Entry 6K72 (electron microscopy, 4.60 A resolution (low resolution: residue-level contacts below are approximate; hydrogen-bond / salt-bridge calls are withheld)); this record covers chains B and L of the 14 polymer chains in the assembly.

[Chain B]
Molecule: Translation initiation factor eIF-2B subunit alpha
Source organism: Homo sapiens
UniProtKB: Q14232 (EI2BA_HUMAN); residues 1-305 here = UniProt positions 1-305
Sequence (305 residues; row label = number of the first residue in the row):
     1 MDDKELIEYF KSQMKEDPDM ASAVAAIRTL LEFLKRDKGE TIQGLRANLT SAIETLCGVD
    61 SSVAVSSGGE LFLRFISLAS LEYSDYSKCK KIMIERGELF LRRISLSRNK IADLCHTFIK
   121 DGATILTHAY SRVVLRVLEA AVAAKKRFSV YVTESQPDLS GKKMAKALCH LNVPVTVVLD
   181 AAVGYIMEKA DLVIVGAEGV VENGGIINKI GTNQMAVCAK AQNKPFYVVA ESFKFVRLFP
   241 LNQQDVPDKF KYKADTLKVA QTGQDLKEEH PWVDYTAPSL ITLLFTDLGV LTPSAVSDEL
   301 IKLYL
Unresolved in the structure: 1-4, 253-269

[Chain L]
Molecule: Eukaryotic translation initiation factor 2 subunit 1
Source organism: Homo sapiens
UniProtKB: P05198 (IF2A_HUMAN); residue numbers follow UniProt; this construct covers 1-315
Sequence (315 residues; row label = number of the first residue in the row):
     1 MPGLSCRFYQ HKFPEVEDVV MVNVRSIAEM GAYVSLLEYN NIEGMILLSE LSRRRIRSIN
    61 KLIRIGRNEC VVVIRVDKEK GYIDLSKRRV SPEEAIKCED KFTKSKTVYS ILRHVAEVLE
   121 YTKDEQLESL FQRTAWVFDD KYKRPGYGAY DAFKHAVSDP SILDSLDLNE DEREVLINNI
   181 NRRLTPQAVK IRADIEVACY GYEGIDAVKE ALRAGLNCST ENMPIKINLI APPRYVMTTT
   241 TLERTEGLSV LSQAMAVIKE KIEEKRGVFN VQMEPKVVTD TDETELARQM ERLERENAEV
   301 DGDDDAEEME AKAED
Unresolved in the structure: 1-6, 49-64, 188-315
UniProt features mapped onto this chain:
  - modified residue: Ser49 (Phosphoserine), Ser52 (Phosphoserine), Lys141 (N6-acetyllysine), Ser158 (Phosphoserine), Thr279 (Phosphothreonine), Thr281 (Phosphothreonine)

[How chain B and chain L interact]
Residue-residue contacts - 26 pairs, chain B then chain L:
  Ile42(B) with Met45(L); Arg75(L); Asp84(L)
  Gln43(B) with Tyr33(L); Gly44(L); Met45(L); Tyr82(L); Ile83(L)
  Gly44(B) with Lys80(L); Tyr82(L)
  Leu45(B) with Lys80(L)
  Arg46(B) with Tyr33(L)
  Ala47(B) with Tyr33(L)
  Asn48(B) with Lys80(L)
  Arg74(B) with Glu29(L)
  Ser77(B) with Glu29(L); Met30(L)
  Glu82(B) with Leu47(L); Arg88(L)
  Tyr83(B) with Arg88(L)
  Ser84(B) with Arg75(L); Arg88(L)
  Asp85(B) with Arg75(L)
  Tyr86(B) with Arg75(L)
  Cys89(B) with Arg75(L)
  Leu305(B) with Leu48(L)
Other interface residues (no listed pair), chain B (21 interface residues in all): Gly39, Thr41, Glu70, Ser80, Leu81
Other interface residues (no listed pair), chain L (14 interface residues in all): Ala28

[In short]
Chain B and chain L form an interface of 21 and 14 residues respectively.
Chain B is Translation initiation factor eIF-2B subunit alpha and chain L is Eukaryotic translation initiation
factor 2 subunit 1, both from Homo sapiens; the structure, eIF2(aP) - eIF2B complex, was determined by
electron microscopy, deposited together with 6K71, 6JLY and 6JLZ.
